PDB entry 2F74 | X-ray diffraction, 2.70 A resolution | chains A and C of the 3 polymer chains in the assembly

== Chain A ==
Name: H-2 class I histocompatibility antigen, D-B alpha chain
From: Mus musculus
UniProtKB: P01899 (HA11_MOUSE); residues 1-276 here correspond to UniProt positions 25-300 (UniProt number = residue number + 24)
Sequence (276 residues; numbered 1 to 276; the number before each row is that of its first residue):
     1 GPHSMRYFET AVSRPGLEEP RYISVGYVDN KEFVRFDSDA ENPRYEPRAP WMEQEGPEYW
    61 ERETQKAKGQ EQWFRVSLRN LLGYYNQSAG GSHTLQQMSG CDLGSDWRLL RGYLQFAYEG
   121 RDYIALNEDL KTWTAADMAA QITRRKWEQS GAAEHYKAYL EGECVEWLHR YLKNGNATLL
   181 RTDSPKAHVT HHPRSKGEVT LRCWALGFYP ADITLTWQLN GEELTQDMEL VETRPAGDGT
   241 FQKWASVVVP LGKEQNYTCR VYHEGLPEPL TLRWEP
Not modelled in the structure: 1
Disulfide bonds: C101-C164, C203-C259

== Chain C ==
Name: Nonameric peptide, GP33, derived from lymphocytic choriomeningitis virus
Sequence (9 residues; each row starts with the number of its first residue):
     1 KAVYNFATM

== How chain A and chain C interact ==
Contacting residue pairs (47):
  Y7(A) - K1(C)  hydrogen bond (side chain-backbone)
  Y7(A) - A2(C)
  Y45(A) - A2(C)
  R62(A) - K1(C)
  E63(A) - K1(C)
  E63(A) - A2(C)  hydrogen bond (side chain-backbone)
  K66(A) - K1(C)
  K66(A) - A2(C)  hydrogen bond (side chain-backbone)
  Q70(A) - V3(C)
  Q70(A) - Y4(C)
  Q70(A) - N5(C)  hydrogen bond (side chain-backbone)
  W73(A) - N5(C)
  W73(A) - F6(C)  hydrogen bond (side chain-backbone)
  W73(A) - A7(C)  hydrogen bond (side chain-backbone)
  W73(A) - T8(C)
  W73(A) - M9(C)  hydrophobic
  S77(A) - T8(C)
  S77(A) - M9(C)  hydrogen bond (side chain-backbone)
  N80(A) - T8(C)  hydrogen bond
  N80(A) - M9(C)  hydrogen bond (side chain-backbone)
  Y84(A) - M9(C)  hydrogen bond (side chain-backbone)
  L95(A) - M9(C)  hydrophobic
  Q97(A) - V3(C)
  Q97(A) - N5(C)  hydrogen bond
  S99(A) - V3(C)
  F116(A) - N5(C)
  Y123(A) - M9(C)  hydrophobic
  I124(A) - M9(C)  hydrophobic
  T143(A) - M9(C)  hydrogen bond (side chain-backbone)
  K146(A) - T8(C)  hydrogen bond
  K146(A) - M9(C)  hydrogen bond (side chain-backbone)
  W147(A) - A7(C)  hydrogen bond (side chain-backbone)
  W147(A) - T8(C)  hydrogen bond (side chain-backbone)
  S150(A) - F6(C)
  S150(A) - A7(C)
  G151(A) - F6(C)
  A152(A) - F6(C)  hydrophobic
  H155(A) - Y4(C)  hydrogen bond (side chain-backbone)
  H155(A) - F6(C)
  Y156(A) - N5(C)
  Y156(A) - F6(C)  hydrogen bond (side chain-backbone)
  Y159(A) - K1(C)  hydrogen bond (side chain-backbone)
  Y159(A) - A2(C)
  Y159(A) - V3(C)  hydrophobic
  E163(A) - K1(C)
  W167(A) - K1(C)
  Y171(A) - K1(C)  hydrogen bond (side chain-backbone)
Also at the interface, not in a pair above, chain A (35 interface residues in all): M5, E9, Y59, F74, V76, L81, L114

== Overview ==
35 residues of chain A and 9 residues of chain C are in contact; the contacts include 20 hydrogen bonds. Polar
pairs include Y7(A)-K1(C), E63(A)-A2(C) and K66(A)-A2(C).
Chain A is H-2 class I histocompatibility antigen, D-B alpha chain (Mus musculus) and chain C is Nonameric
peptide, GP33, derived from lymphocytic choriomeningitis virus; the structure, Murine MHC class I H-2Db in
complex with human b2-microglobulin and LCMV-derived immunodminant peptide gp33, was determined by X-ray
diffraction.
